5MTM - chains A and B; structure by X-ray diffraction, 2.40 A resolution.

== Chain A ==
Name: Tyrosine-protein kinase Lck
Source organism: Homo sapiens
Notes: EC 2.7.10.2
UniProtKB: P06239 (LCK_HUMAN); residues 3-116 here correspond to UniProt positions 118-231 (UniProt number = residue number + 115)
Amino-acid sequence (116 residues; numbered 1 to 116; the number before each row is that of its first residue):
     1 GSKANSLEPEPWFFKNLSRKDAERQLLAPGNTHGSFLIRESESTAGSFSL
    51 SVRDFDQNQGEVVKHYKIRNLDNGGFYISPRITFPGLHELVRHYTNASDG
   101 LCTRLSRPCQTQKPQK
Disordered / not traced: 1-3, 112-116
Differences from the reference sequence: expression tag (1-2)
Curated features (UniProtKB/Swiss-Prot):
  - modified residue: Thr44 (Phosphothreonine), Ser47 (Phosphoserine), Tyr77 (Phosphotyrosine), Ser79 (Phosphoserine)
Bound ions: Zn2+ site 1: Glu10 (shared with Glu40(B), Asp43(B) of chain B); Zn2+ site 2: Asp56, Glu61 (shared with Glu11(B) of chain B)

== Chain B ==
Name: Monobody Mb(Lck_3)
Source organism: Mus musculus
Notes: antibody fragment or engineered binder
Amino-acid sequence (95 residues; row label = number of the first residue in the row):
     1 GSVSSVPTKLEVVAATPTSLLISWDAPAVTVLYYLITYGETGDHWSGHQA
    51 FEVPGSKSTATISGLKPGVDYTITVYAHAESYGESYSPISINYRT
Disordered / not traced: 1-3
Bound ions: Zn2+ site 1: Glu11 (shared with Asp56(A), Glu61(A) of chain A); Zn2+ site 2: Glu40, Asp43 (shared with Glu10(A) of chain A)

== Chain A / chain B interface ==
Residue-residue contacts (35; chain A residue first):
  Tyr66(A) - Trp45(B)  hydrophobic
  Tyr66(A) - Ser46(B)
  Arg69(A) - His48(B)  hydrogen bond (side chain-backbone)
  Arg69(A) - Gln49(B)
  Arg69(A) - Ala50(B)
  Leu71(A) - Tyr33(B)
  Leu71(A) - Leu35(B)  hydrophobic
  Leu71(A) - Glu52(B)
  Asp72(A) - Glu52(B)  hydrogen bond (backbone-side chain)
  Asn73(A) - Ser81(B)  hydrogen bond (side chain-backbone)
  Asn73(A) - Tyr82(B)  hydrogen bond (backbone-side chain)
  Gly75(A) - Tyr82(B)
  Tyr77(A) - Leu35(B)  hydrophobic
  Tyr77(A) - Ala50(B)
  Ile78(A) - Trp45(B)  hydrophobic
  Pro80(A) - Leu35(B)  hydrophobic
  Pro80(A) - Thr37(B)
  Pro80(A) - Tyr76(B)  hydrophobic
  Pro80(A) - His78(B)  hydrogen bond (backbone-side chain)
  Pro80(A) - Ser85(B)
  Arg81(A) - Tyr76(B)
  Arg81(A) - His78(B)
  Arg81(A) - Gly83(B)
  Arg81(A) - Glu84(B)  salt bridge
  Arg81(A) - Ser85(B)  hydrogen bond (backbone-backbone)
  Ile82(A) - Gly83(B)
  Thr83(A) - Tyr33(B)  hydrogen bond
  Thr83(A) - Leu35(B)
  Thr83(A) - His78(B)
  Thr83(A) - Ser81(B)
  Thr83(A) - Tyr82(B)
  Thr83(A) - Gly83(B)  hydrogen bond (backbone-backbone)
  Phe84(A) - Tyr82(B)
  Pro85(A) - Tyr82(B)
  Gly100(A) - Trp45(B)
Also at the interface, not in a pair above, chain A (18 interface residues in all): Asn70, Ser79, Leu101
Also at the interface, not in a pair above, chain B (17 interface residues in all): Phe51

== Summary ==
The interface between chain A and chain B involves 18 residues on one side and 17 on the other; the contacts
include 8 hydrogen bonds and 1 salt bridge. Polar contacts include Arg81(A)-Glu84(B), Arg69(A)-His48(B) and
Asp72(A)-Glu52(B). Glu10(A), Glu40(B) and Asp43(B) coordinate Zn2+ site 2.
Chain A is Tyrosine-protein kinase Lck (Homo sapiens) and chain B is Monobody Mb(Lck_3) (Mus musculus); the
structure, Monobody Mb(Lck_3) bound to Lck-SH2 domain, was determined by X-ray diffraction, deposited together
with 5MTJ and 5MTN.
